PDB entry 7UNE | electron microscopy, 3.73 A resolution | chains D and O of the 14 polymer chains in the assembly

Chain D:
Molecule: V-type proton ATPase subunit D
From: Bos taurus
UniProtKB: A0A3Q1M4W9 (A0A3Q1M4W9_BOVIN); residue numbers follow UniProt; this construct covers 1-247
Chain sequence (247 residues; each row starts with the number of its first residue):
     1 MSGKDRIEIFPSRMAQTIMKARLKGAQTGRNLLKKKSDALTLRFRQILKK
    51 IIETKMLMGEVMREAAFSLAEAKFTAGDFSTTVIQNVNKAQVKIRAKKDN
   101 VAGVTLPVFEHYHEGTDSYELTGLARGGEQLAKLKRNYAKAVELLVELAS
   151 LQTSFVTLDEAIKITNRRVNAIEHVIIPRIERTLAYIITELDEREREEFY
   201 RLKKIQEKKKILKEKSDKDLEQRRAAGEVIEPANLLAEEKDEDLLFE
Not modelled in the structure: 1-3, 217-247

Chain O:
Molecule: V-type proton ATPase subunit B, brain isoform
From: Bos taurus
UniProtKB: P31408 (VATB2_BOVIN); residue numbers follow UniProt; this construct covers 1-511
Chain sequence (511 residues; row label = number of the first residue in the row):
     1 MALRAMRGIVNGAAPELPVPTSGPLAGSREQALAVSRNYLSQPRLTYKTV
    51 SGVNGPLVILDHVKFPRYAEIVHLTLPDGTKRSGQVLEVSGSKAVVQVFE
   101 GTSGIDAKKTSCEFTGDILRTPVSEDMLGRVFNGSGKPIDRGPVVLAEDF
   151 LDIMGQPINPQCRIYPEEMIQTGISAIDGMNSIARGQKIPIFSAAGLPHN
   201 EIAAQICRQAGLVKKSKDVVDYSEENFAIVFAAMGVNMETARFFKSDFEE
   251 NGSMDNVCLFLNLANDPTIERIITPRLALTTAEFLAYQCEKHVLVILTDM
   301 SSYAEALREVSAAREEVPGRRGFPGYMYTDLATIYERAGRVEGRNGSITQ
   351 IPILTMPNDDITHPIPDLTGYITEGQIYVDRQLHNRQIYPPINVLPSLSR
   401 LMKSAIGEGMTRKDHADVSNQLYACYAIGKDVQAMKAVVGEEALTSDDLL
   451 YLEFLQKFERNFIAQGPYENRTVYETLDIGWQLLRIFPKEMLKRIPQSTL
   501 SEFYPRDSAKH
Not modelled in the structure: 1-38, 216-224, 507-511
Swiss-Prot annotation at these positions:
  - binding site (ATP): R400

Interface between chain D and chain O:
Contacting residue pairs (17; chain D residue first):
  R13(D) - R321(O)
  R13(D) - D360(O)  salt bridge
  T17(D) - N358(O)
  K20(D) - D360(O)  salt bridge
  K20(D) - T362(O)
  K35(D) - A434(O)
  A39(D) - M435(O)  hydrophobic
  A39(D) - V438(O)  hydrophobic
  A39(D) - V439(O)  hydrophobic
  L42(D) - M435(O)  hydrophobic
  A102(D) - V438(O)
  E195(D) - G319(O)
  F199(D) - V317(O)  hydrophobic
  Q206(D) - E315(O)  hydrogen bond
  K209(D) - N54(O)
  K209(D) - E315(O)  salt bridge
  K213(D) - K93(O)
Interface residues without a listed pair, chain D (17 interface residues in all): Q16, L32, K36, L202, K203
Interface residues without a listed pair, chain O (15 interface residues in all): P318, G322

In short:
The interface between chain D and chain O involves 17 residues on one side and 15 on the other; the contacts
include 1 hydrogen bond and 3 salt bridges. Polar pairs include R13(D)-D360(O), K20(D)-D360(O) and
K209(D)-E315(O).
Chain D is V-type proton ATPase subunit D and chain O is V-type proton ATPase subunit B, brain isoform, both
from Bos taurus; the structure, The V1 region of bovine V-ATPase in complex with human mEAK7 (focused
refinement), was determined by electron microscopy.
